7O60 - chain A; structure by X-ray diffraction, 2.00 A resolution.

[Chain A]
Name: Myelin P2 protein
From: Homo sapiens
UniProtKB: P02689 (MYP2_HUMAN); residues 0-131 here correspond to UniProt positions 1-132 (UniProt number = residue number + 1)
Sequence (133 residues; numbered -1 to 131; the number before each row is that of its first residue; numbers below 1 keep their minus sign (Gly-1 is residue -1)):
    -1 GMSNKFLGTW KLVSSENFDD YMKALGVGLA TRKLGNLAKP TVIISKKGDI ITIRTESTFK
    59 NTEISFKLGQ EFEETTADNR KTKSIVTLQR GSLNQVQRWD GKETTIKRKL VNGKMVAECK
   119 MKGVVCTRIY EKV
Disulfides: Cys117-Cys124
Sequence notes: expression tag (-1)
From the paper describing this entry:
  - disease-associated variants - I49DEL (+ 46.3 degC): decreased stability

[Summary]
From the paper: I49DEL reduces stability.
Chain A is Myelin P2 protein (Homo sapiens); the structure, Crystal structure of human myelin protein P2 at
room temperature from joint X-ray and neutron refinement, was determined by X-ray diffraction, deposited
together with 7NRW, 7NSR and 7NTP.
